Entry 1O5G (X-ray diffraction, 1.75 A resolution); this record covers chains H and I of the 3 polymer chains in the assembly.

== Chain H ==
Molecule: Prothrombin
Source organism: Homo sapiens
Notes: EC 3.4.21.5; fragment: heavy chain, residues 364-620
Reference sequence: P00734 (THRB_HUMAN); the construct lacks a stretch of the UniProt sequence and is renumbered around it, so the offset changes along the chain: 16-36 = UniProt 364-384; 37-60 = UniProt 386-409; 61-77 = UniProt 419-435; 78-97 = UniProt 437-456; 7 more segments
Chain sequence (259 residues; row label = number of the first residue in the row; note: 3 numbers in that range are skipped by the numbering (no residue carries them; nothing is unmodelled there); a row labelled like 60A-60I holds insertion residues (60A, then the next letters in order)):
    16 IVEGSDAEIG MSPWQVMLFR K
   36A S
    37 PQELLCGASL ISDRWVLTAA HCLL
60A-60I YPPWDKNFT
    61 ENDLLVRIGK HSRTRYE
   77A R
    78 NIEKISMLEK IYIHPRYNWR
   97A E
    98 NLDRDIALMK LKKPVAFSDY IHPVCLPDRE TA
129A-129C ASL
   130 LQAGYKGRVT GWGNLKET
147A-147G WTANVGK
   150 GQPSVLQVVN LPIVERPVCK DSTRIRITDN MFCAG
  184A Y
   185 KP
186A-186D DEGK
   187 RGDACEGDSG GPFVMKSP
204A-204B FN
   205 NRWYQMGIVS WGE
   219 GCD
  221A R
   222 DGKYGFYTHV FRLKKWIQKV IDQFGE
Unresolved in the structure: 147A-147G, 246-247
Cystine bridges: Cys42-Cys58, Cys168-Cys182, Cys191-Cys220
Bound ions: Ca2+ near Phe204A (its only coordinating residue here); Na+: Arg221A, Lys224
Ligand contacts: cra_11092 (CR9; 2-{5-[amino(iminio)methyl]-6-fluoro-1H-benzimidazol-2-yl}-6-[(2-methylcyclohexyl)oxy]benzenolate): Leu41, Cys42, His57, Cys58, Tyr60A, Trp60D, Lys60F, Phe60H, Asp189, Ala190, Cys191, Glu192, Ser195, Val213, Ser214, Trp215, Gly216, Gly219, Cys220, Gly226
Swiss-Prot annotation at these positions:
  - region: Ala183 to Val200 (High affinity receptor-binding region which is also known as the TP508 peptide)
  - active site (Charge relay system): His57, Asp102, Ser195
  - glycosylation: Asn60G (N-linked (GlcNAc...) (complex) asparagine)

== Chain I ==
Molecule: Hirudin IIIB'
Reference sequence: P28511 (ITHK_HIRME); residues 55-65 here = UniProt positions 55-65
Chain sequence (11 residues; row label = number of the first residue in the row):
    55 DFEEIPEEYL Q
Differences from the reference sequence: modified residue (63)
Modified positions: Tyr63 (o-sulfo-l-tyrosine; TYS)
Swiss-Prot annotation at these positions:
  - region: Asp55 to Gln65 (Interaction with fibrinogen-binding exosite of thrombin)
  - modified residue: Tyr63 (Sulfotyrosine)

== Chain H / chain I interface ==
Residue-residue contacts - 27 pairs, chain H then chain I:
  Phe34(H) - Phe56(I)  hydrophobic
  Lys36(H) - Leu64(I)  hydrogen bond (side chain-backbone)
  Gln38(H) - Phe56(I)
  Gln38(H) - Glu58(I)
  Gln38(H) - Ile59(I)
  Gln38(H) - Leu64(I)
  Leu40(H) - Phe56(I)  hydrophobic
  Leu65(H) - Ile59(I)  hydrophobic
  Leu65(H) - Tyr63(I)
  Arg67(H) - Ile59(I)
  Arg73(H) - Asp55(I)  salt bridge
  Arg73(H) - Phe56(I)
  Thr74(H) - Asp55(I)
  Thr74(H) - Phe56(I)
  Thr74(H) - Glu57(I)  hydrogen bond (backbone-backbone)
  Arg75(H) - Asp55(I)  hydrogen bond (side chain-backbone)
  Arg75(H) - Glu57(I)
  Tyr76(H) - Glu57(I)  hydrogen bond (backbone-side chain)
  Tyr76(H) - Glu58(I)
  Tyr76(H) - Ile59(I)  hydrophobic
  Tyr76(H) - Pro60(I)
  Tyr76(H) - Tyr63(I)
  Glu80(H) - Tyr63(I)
  Lys81(H) - Tyr63(I)
  Ile82(H) - Tyr63(I)
  Met84(H) - Leu64(I)
  Met84(H) - Gln65(I)  hydrogen bond
Also at the interface, not in a pair above, chain H (17 interface residues in all): Met32, Glu39, Gln151

== In short ==
The interface between chain H and chain I involves 17 residues on one side and 9 on the other, with 5 hydrogen
bonds and 1 salt bridge. Polar pairs include Arg73(H)-Asp55(I), Lys36(H)-Leu64(I) and Arg75(H)-Asp55(I).
Ligands of chain H: cra_11092.
Chain H is Prothrombin (Homo sapiens) and chain I is Hirudin IIIB'; the structure, Dissecting and Designing
Inhibitor Selectivity Determinants at the S1 site Using an Artificial Ala190 Protease (Ala190 ..., was
determined by X-ray diffraction, deposited together with 1O5A, 1O5B and 1O5C.
